Entry 9C9M (electron microscopy, 2.01 A resolution); this record covers chains A and F of the 12 polymer chains in the assembly.

== Chain A ==
Name: Integrase
From: Human immunodeficiency virus 1
Notes: EC 2.7.7.-, 3.1.-.-
UniProtKB: P12497 (POL_HV1N5); residues 1-288 here correspond to UniProt positions 1148-1435 (UniProt number = residue number + 1147)
Amino-acid sequence (358 residues; numbered -69 to 288; the number before each row is that of its first residue; numbers below 1 keep their minus sign (Met-69 is residue -69)):
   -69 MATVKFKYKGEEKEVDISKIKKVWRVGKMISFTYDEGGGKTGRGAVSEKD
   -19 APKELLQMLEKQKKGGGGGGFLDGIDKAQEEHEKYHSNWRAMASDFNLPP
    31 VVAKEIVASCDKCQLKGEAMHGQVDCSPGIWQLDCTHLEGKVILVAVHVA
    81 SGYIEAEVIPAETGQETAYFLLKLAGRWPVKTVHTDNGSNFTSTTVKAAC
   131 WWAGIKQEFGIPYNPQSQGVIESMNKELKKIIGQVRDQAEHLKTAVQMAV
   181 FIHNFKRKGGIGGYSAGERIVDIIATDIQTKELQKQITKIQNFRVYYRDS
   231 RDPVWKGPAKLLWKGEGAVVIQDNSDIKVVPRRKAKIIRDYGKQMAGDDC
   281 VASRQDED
Not modelled in the structure: -69 to 0, 229-235, 269-288
Construct notes: initiating methionine (-69); expression tag (-68 to 0)
UniProt features mapped onto this chain:
  - zinc finger: Asp3 to Gln44 (Integrase-type)
  - DNA-binding region: Phe223 to Asp270 (Integrase-type)
  - binding site (Zn(2+)): His12, His16, Cys40, Cys43
  - binding site (Mg(2+)): Asp64, Asp116, Glu152
What the authors report for this chain:
  - catalytic residues: Asp64, Glu152
  - catalytic residues: Asp116 (citing earlier work)
  - mutagenesis - D64N/D116N (>1000-fold), Y271R, Q274L, A276P, G277Q, D279R: decreased catalytic activity
  - mutagenesis - D279E: unchanged catalytic activity

== Chain F ==
Molecule: vDNA
Sequence (25 nucleotides; numbered -3 to 21; the number before each row is that of its first residue; numbers below 1 keep their minus sign (DA-3 is residue -3)):
    -3 AGCGTGGGCGGGAAAATCTCTAGCA
Not modelled in the structure: -3 to 4

== Chain A / chain F interface ==
Residue-residue contacts (9):
  Thr66(A) with DA21(F), hydrogen bond to the phosphate
  Glu152(A) with DC20(F), sugar contact
  Ser153(A) with DG19(F), hydrogen bond to the base; DC20(F), base contact
  Asn155(A) with DC20(F), phosphate contact
  Lys156(A) with DA18(F), base contact; DG19(F), sugar contact; DC20(F), sugar contact
  Lys159(A) with DA21(F), salt bridge to the phosphate
Other interface residues (no listed pair), chain A (9 interface residues in all): Cys65, His67, Glu92

== In short ==
9 residues of chain A and 4 residues of chain F are in contact; the contacts include 2 hydrogen bonds and 1
salt bridge. Polar pairs include Ser153(A)-DG19(F), Thr66(A)-DA21(F) and Lys159(A)-DA21(F). From the paper:
catalytic residues Asp64(A), Glu152(A) and Asp116(A); D64N/D116N, Y271R and Q274L of chain A, among others,
reduce catalytic activity; 7 substitutions were tested in all.
Chain A is Integrase (Human immunodeficiency virus 1) and chain F is vDNA; the structure, HIV-1 intasome core
bound with DTG, was determined by electron microscopy.
